Entry 4RWN (X-ray diffraction, 2.00 A resolution); this record covers chains A and C of the 3 polymer chains in the assembly.

Chain A:
Molecule: 2'-5'-oligoadenylate synthase 1
Organism: Sus scrofa
Notes: EC 2.7.7.84
UniProt: Q29599 (OAS1_PIG); numbering as in UniProt (aligned over 1-349)
Chain sequence (357 residues; each row starts with the number of its first residue):
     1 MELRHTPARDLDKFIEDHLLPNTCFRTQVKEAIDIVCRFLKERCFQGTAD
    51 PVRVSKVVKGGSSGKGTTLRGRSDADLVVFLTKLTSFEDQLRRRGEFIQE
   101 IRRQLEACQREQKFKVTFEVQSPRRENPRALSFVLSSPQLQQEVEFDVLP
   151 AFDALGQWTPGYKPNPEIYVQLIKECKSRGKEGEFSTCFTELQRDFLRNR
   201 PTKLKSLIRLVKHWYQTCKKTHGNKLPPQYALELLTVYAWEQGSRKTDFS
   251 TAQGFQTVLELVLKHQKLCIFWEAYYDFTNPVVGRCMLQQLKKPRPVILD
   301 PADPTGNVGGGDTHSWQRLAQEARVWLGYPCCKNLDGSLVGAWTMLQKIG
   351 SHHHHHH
Disordered / not traced: 350-357
Construct notes: expression tag (350-357)
Ion coordination: Mg2+ site 1: Asp-74, Asp-76 (together with AMP-CPP); Mg2+ site 2: Asp-74, Asp-76, Asp-147 (together with AMP-CPP)
Ligand contacts:
  - AMP-CPP (APC; diphosphomethylphosphonic acid adenosyl ester), molecule 1: Gly-61, Ser-62, Lys-65, Thr-68, Ser-73, Asp-74, Asp-76, Asp-147, Ser-186, Gln-193, Lys-212, Pro-228, Gln-229, Tyr-230, Glu-233, Asp-300, Val-308
  - AMP-CPP (APC), molecule 2: Gly-61, Asp-74, Asp-76, Val-78, Arg-125, Arg-129, Ala-130, Asp-147, Leu-149, Ser-186, Thr-187, Thr-190, Gln-193

Chain C:
Molecule: 19-nt RNA strand
Sequence (19 nucleotides; each row starts with the number of its first residue):
     1 UUCAUAAAGGUCAAAAGCC

How chain A and chain C interact:
Pairs across the interface - 32 pairs, chain A then chain C:
  Asp-12(A) / A16(C)  phosphate contact
  Asp-12(A) / G17(C)  phosphate contact
  Lys-13(A) / G17(C)  phosphate contact
  Lys-13(A) / C18(C)  salt bridge to the phosphate
  Glu-16(A) / A16(C)  hydrogen bond to the sugar
  Glu-16(A) / G17(C)  sugar contact
  Lys-30(A) / A6(C)  sugar contact
  Lys-30(A) / A7(C)  salt bridge to the phosphate
  Ile-33(A) / U5(C)  phosphate contact
  Asp-34(A) / U5(C)  sugar contact
  Asp-34(A) / A6(C)  sugar contact
  Cys-37(A) / U5(C)  sugar contact
  Lys-41(A) / U5(C)  base contact
  Lys-56(A) / A4(C)  sugar contact
  Val-57(A) / A4(C)  hydrogen bond to the sugar
  Val-57(A) / U5(C)  sugar contact
  Val-58(A) / A4(C)  phosphate contact
  Val-58(A) / U5(C)  phosphate contact
  Lys-59(A) / U5(C)  hydrogen bond to the phosphate
  Lys-59(A) / A6(C)  salt bridge to the phosphate
  Gln-157(A) / U2(C)  hydrogen bond to the sugar
  Gln-157(A) / C3(C)  sugar contact
  Trp-158(A) / C3(C)  sugar contact
  Arg-194(A) / U5(C)  salt bridge to the phosphate
  Thr-202(A) / A14(C)  hydrogen bond to the base
  Thr-202(A) / A15(C)  sugar contact
  Lys-203(A) / A15(C)  phosphate contact
  Lys-203(A) / A16(C)  salt bridge to the phosphate
  Thr-247(A) / A14(C)  hydrogen bond to the phosphate
  Thr-247(A) / A15(C)  hydrogen bond to the phosphate
  Asp-248(A) / A15(C)  phosphate contact
  Asp-248(A) / A16(C)  phosphate contact
Other interface residues (no listed pair), chain A (21 interface residues in all): Ser-55, Glu-191

In short:
21 residues of chain A and 11 residues of chain C are in contact, with 7 hydrogen bonds and 5 salt bridges.
Polar contacts include Thr-202(A)/A14(C), Glu-16(A)/A16(C) and Val-57(A)/A4(C). Bound to chain A: AMP-CPP.
Asp-74(A) and Asp-76(A) form the Mg2+ site 1.
Here chain A is 2'-5'-oligoadenylate synthase 1 (Sus scrofa) and chain C is a 19-nt RNA strand. Entry 4RWN
(Crystal structure of the pre-reactive state of porcine OAS1) was determined by X-ray diffraction (same
publication as 4RWO and 4RWQ).
